PDB entry 5KIW | X-ray diffraction, 3.41 A resolution | chains B and D of the 4 polymer chains in the assembly

== Chain B ==
Name: Transitional endoplasmic reticulum ATPase
From: Homo sapiens
Notes: EC 3.6.4.6; fragment: N-terminal residues 1-460
Reference sequence: P55072 (TERA_HUMAN); residue numbers follow UniProt; this construct covers 1-460
Sequence (468 residues; numbered 1 to 468; the number before each row is that of its first residue):
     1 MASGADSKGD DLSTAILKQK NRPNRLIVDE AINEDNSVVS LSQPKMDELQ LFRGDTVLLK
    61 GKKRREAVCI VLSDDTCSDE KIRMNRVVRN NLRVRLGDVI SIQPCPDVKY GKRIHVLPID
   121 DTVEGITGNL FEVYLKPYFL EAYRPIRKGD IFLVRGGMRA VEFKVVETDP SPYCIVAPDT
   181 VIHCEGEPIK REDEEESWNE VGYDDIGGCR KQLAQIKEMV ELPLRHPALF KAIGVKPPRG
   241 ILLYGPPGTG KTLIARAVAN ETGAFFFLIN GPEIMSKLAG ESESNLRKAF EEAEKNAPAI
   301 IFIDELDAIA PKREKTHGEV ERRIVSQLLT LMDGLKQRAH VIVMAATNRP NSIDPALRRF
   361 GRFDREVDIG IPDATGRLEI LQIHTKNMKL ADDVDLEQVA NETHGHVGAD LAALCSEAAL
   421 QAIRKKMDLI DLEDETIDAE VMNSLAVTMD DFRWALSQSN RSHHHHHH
Not modelled in the structure: 1-13, 461-468
Construct notes: engineered mutation W198 (Leu in P55072); expression tag (461-468)
Ion coordination: Mg2+: T252 (together with AMP-PNP)
Small-molecule neighbours: AMP-PNP (ANP; phosphoaminophosphonic acid-adenylate ester): D205, I206, G207, C209, P246, P247, G248, T249, G250, K251, T252, L253, E305, N348, I380, I383, H384, G408, A409, A412
Swiss-Prot annotation at these positions:
  - binding site (ATP): P247 to L253, N348, H384
  - modified residue: A2 (N-acetylalanine), S3 (Phosphoserine), S7 (Phosphoserine), S13 (Phosphoserine), S37 (Phosphoserine), K315 (N6,N6,N6-trimethyllysine), T436 (Phosphothreonine)
  - cross-link (Glycyl lysine isopeptide (Lys-Gly)): K8 (interchain with G-Cter in SUMO2), K18 (interchain with G-Cter in SUMO2)
  - natural variant: R95 (R95G: In IBMPFD1), G97 (G97E: In CMT2Y), I126 (I126F: In IBMPFD1; uncertain significance), R155 (R155C: In IBMPFD1; R155H: In FTDALS6 and IBMPFD1; R155L: In IBMPFD1; R155P: In IBMPFD1; R155S: In IBMPFD1), R159 (R159G: In FTDALS6; R159H: In IBMPFD1), A160 (A160T: In IBMPFD1; uncertain significance), E185 (E185K: In CMT2Y), R191 (R191Q: In FTDALS6 and IBMPFD1), W198 (L198W: In IBMPFD1; this construct carries the variant), A232 (A232E: In IBMPFD1), I254 (I254F: In IBMPFD1; uncertain significance), I369 (I369T: In IBMPFD1; uncertain significance), 1 further natural variant entry in UniProt
  - mutagenesis: F52 to D55 (Abolishes interaction with NPLOC4; when associated with A-110), R53 (R53A: Minor effect on affinity for ATP and ADP), R86 (R86A: Strongly increased affinity for ATP. Strongly reduced affinity for ADP), Y110 (Y110A: Abolishes interaction with NPLOC4; when associated with 52-A--A-55), R113 to H115 (Severely reduced binding to DERL1), F131 (F131R: Severely reduced binding to DERL1), L140 (L140D: Severely reduced binding to DERL1), D179 (D179R: No effect on binding to DERL1), H183 (H183W: Severely reduced binding to DERL1), K251 (K251Q: Impairs ERAD degradation of HMGCR and does not inhibit interaction with RHBDD1; when associated with Q-524), E305 (E305Q: Defect in ubiquitin-dependent protein degradation by the proteasome; when associated with Q-578), K312 (K312A: Does not affect methylation by VCPKMT), 6 further mutagenesis entries in UniProt
Reported in the primary citation:
  - disease-associated variants - R155H, L198W: unchanged binding to ATPgammaS

== Chain D ==
Name: Selenoprotein S
From: Homo sapiens
Reference sequence: Q9BQE4 (SELS_HUMAN); numbering as in UniProt (aligned over 49-122)
Sequence (81 residues; row label = number of the first residue in the row):
    42 MHHHHHHQKL SARLRALRQR QLDRAAAAVE PDVVVKRQEA LAAARLKMQE ELNAQVEKHK
   102 EKLKQLEEEK RRQKIEMWDS M
Not modelled in the structure: 42, 66-70, 110-122
Construct notes: initiating methionine (42); expression tag (43-48)
Swiss-Prot annotation at these positions:
  - region: R78 to Q90 (VCP/p97-interacting motif (VIM))
Reported in the primary citation:
  - mutagenesis - K77A, Q79A: unchanged binding to Transitional endoplasmic reticulum ATPase (chain B)

== Interface between chain B and chain D ==
Contacting residue pairs - 25 pairs, chain B then chain D:
  I32(B) with L93(D), hydrophobic; Q96(D); H100(D)
  N33(B) with L93(D)
  R53(B) with Q90(D), hydrogen bond
  G54(B) with R86(D)
  I70(B) with R86(D); M89(D), hydrophobic
  L72(B) with M89(D), hydrophobic; Q90(D); L93(D), hydrophobic
  S73(B) with Q90(D), hydrogen bond (backbone-side chain); L93(D)
  D75(B) with K101(D), salt bridge
  T76(B) with H100(D); K101(D)
  Y110(B) with R78(D); L82(D)
  A142(B) with R86(D), hydrogen bond (backbone-side chain); M89(D)
  Y143(B) with A81(D); L82(D), hydrophobic; R86(D), hydrogen bond (backbone-side chain)
  A177(B) with R78(D)
  D179(B) with R78(D), salt bridge
Also at the interface, not in a pair above, chain B (21 interface residues in all): D35, V38, S40, D74, E141, R144, I175
Also at the interface, not in a pair above, chain D (13 interface residues in all): A85, N94, V97
The authors on this interface:
  - hot spots on chain D (mutagenesis) - R78A, L82A, R86A, L93A, V97A: decreased binding to Transitional endoplasmic reticulum ATPase (chain B)

== In short ==
The interface between chain B and chain D involves 21 residues on one side and 13 on the other, with 4
hydrogen bonds and 2 salt bridges. Among the polar pairs are D75(B)-K101(D), D179(B)-R78(D) and R53(B)-Q90(D).
The paper reports that R78A, L82A and R86A of chain D, among others, reduce binding to Transitional
endoplasmic reticulum ATPase (chain B); R155H and L198W of chain B leave binding to ATPgammaS unchanged; 9
substitutions were tested in all.
Chain B is Transitional endoplasmic reticulum ATPase and chain D is Selenoprotein S, both from Homo sapiens;
the structure, p97 ND1-L198W in complex with VIMP, was determined by X-ray diffraction, deposited together
with 5KIU and 5KIY.
